Entry 7NYY (electron microscopy, 6.80 A resolution (low resolution: residue-level contacts below are approximate; hydrogen-bond / salt-bridge calls are withheld)); this record covers chains E and F of the 8 polymer chains in the assembly.

== Chain E (and F) ==
Protein: Chromosome partition protein MukE
Source organism: Photorhabdus thracensis
Notes: chain F of this document is another copy of the same molecule, construct and numbering; everything in this record applies to it too
UniProt: A0A0F7LPV6 (A0A0F7LPV6_9GAMM); numbering as in UniProt (aligned over 1-240)
Amino-acid sequence (240 residues; numbered 1 to 240; the number before each row is that of its first residue):
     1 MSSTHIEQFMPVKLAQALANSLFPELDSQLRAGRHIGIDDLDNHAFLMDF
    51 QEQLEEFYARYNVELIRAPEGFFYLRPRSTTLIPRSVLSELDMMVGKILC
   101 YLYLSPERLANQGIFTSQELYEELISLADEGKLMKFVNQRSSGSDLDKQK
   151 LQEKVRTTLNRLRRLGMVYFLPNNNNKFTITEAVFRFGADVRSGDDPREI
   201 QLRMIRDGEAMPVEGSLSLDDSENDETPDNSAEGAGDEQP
Disordered / not traced: 1-8, 214-240 (chain F: 1-8, 207-240)

== Interface between chain E and chain F ==
Contacting residue pairs - 40 pairs, chain E then chain F:
  F9(E) - V12(F)
  F9(E) - A15(F)
  F9(E) - Q16(F)
  F9(E) - A19(F)
  M10(E) - L18(F)
  L18(E) - M10(F)
  L18(E) - R60(F)
  A19(E) - M10(F)
  A19(E) - R60(F)
  N20(E) - R60(F)
  F23(E) - R60(F)
  F23(E) - Y61(F)
  P24(E) - R60(F)
  P24(E) - Y61(F)
  P24(E) - L82(F)
  E25(E) - L82(F)
  D27(E) - R31(F)
  D27(E) - Y61(F)
  S28(E) - Y61(F)
  S28(E) - L82(F)
  S28(E) - I83(F)
  Q29(E) - L82(F)
  R31(E) - D27(F)
  R31(E) - R31(F)
  A32(E) - P84(F)
  R60(E) - L18(F)
  R60(E) - A19(F)
  R60(E) - N20(F)
  R60(E) - F23(F)
  R60(E) - P24(F)
  Y61(E) - F23(F)
  Y61(E) - P24(F)
  Y61(E) - D27(F)
  Y61(E) - S28(F)
  L82(E) - P24(F)
  L82(E) - E25(F)
  L82(E) - S28(F)
  L82(E) - Q29(F)
  I83(E) - S28(F)
  P84(E) - R164(F)
Also at the interface, not in a pair above, chain E (20 interface residues in all): A15, F57
Also at the interface, not in a pair above, chain F (22 interface residues in all): F9, F57

== Overview ==
20 residues of chain E face 22 of chain F across their interface.
Both chains are Chromosome partition protein MukE (Photorhabdus thracensis). Entry 7NYY (Cryo-EM structure of
the MukBEF monomer) was determined by electron microscopy (same publication as 7NYW, 7NYX, 7NYZ, 7NZ0, 7NZ2,
7NZ3 and 7NZ4).
